Entry 7UPA (electron microscopy, 2.50 A resolution); this record covers chains G and B of the 9 polymer chains in the assembly.

Chain G:
Protein: Fusion glycoprotein F0
From: Nipah henipavirus
UniProtKB: Q9IH63 (FUS_NIPAV); residues 1-480 here = UniProt positions 1-480
Amino-acid sequence (480 residues; each row starts with the number of its first residue):
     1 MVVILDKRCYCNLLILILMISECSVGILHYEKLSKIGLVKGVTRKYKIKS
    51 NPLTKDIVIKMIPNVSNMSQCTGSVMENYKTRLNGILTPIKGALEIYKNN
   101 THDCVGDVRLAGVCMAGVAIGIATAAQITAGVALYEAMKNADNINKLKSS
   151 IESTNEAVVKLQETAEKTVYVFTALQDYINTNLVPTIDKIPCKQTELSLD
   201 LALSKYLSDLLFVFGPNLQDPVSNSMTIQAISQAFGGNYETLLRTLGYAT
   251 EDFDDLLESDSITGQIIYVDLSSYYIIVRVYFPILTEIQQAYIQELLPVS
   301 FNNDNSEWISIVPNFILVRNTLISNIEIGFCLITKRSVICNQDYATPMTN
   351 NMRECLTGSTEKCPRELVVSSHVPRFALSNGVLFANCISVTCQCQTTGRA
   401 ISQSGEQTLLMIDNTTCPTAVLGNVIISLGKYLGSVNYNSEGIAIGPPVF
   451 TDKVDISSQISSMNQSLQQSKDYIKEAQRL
Not modelled in the structure: 1-26, 105-111
Cystine bridges: Cys71-Cys192, Cys104-Cys114, Cys331-Cys340, Cys355-Cys363, Cys387-Cys392, Cys394-Cys417
Covalently attached groups: N-acetylglucosamine (NAG) linked to Asn67, Asn99, Asn414, Asn464
Sequence notes: conflict Cys104 (Leu in Q9IH63), Cys114 (Ile in Q9IH63), Phe172 (Leu in Q9IH63), Pro191 (Ser in Q9IH63)
UniProt features mapped onto this chain:
  - region: Leu110 to Leu134 (Fusion peptide)
  - site: Arg109, Leu110 (Cleavage)
  - glycosylation (N-linked (GlcNAc...) asparagine): Asn64, Asn67, Asn99, Asn414, Asn464

Chain B:
Protein: Fab 1H8 heavy chain
From: Mus musculus
Notes: antibody fragment or engineered binder
Amino-acid sequence (138 residues; each row starts with the number of its first residue; a row labelled like 82A-82C holds insertion residues (82A, then the next letters in order); numbers below 1 keep their minus sign (Met-18 is residue -18)):
   -18 MEFGLSWIFLAAILKGVQCEVQLQQSGPELVKPGASVKISCKASGYSFTG
    32 YTMNWVKQSHGKNLEWIGLIN
   52A P
    53 FIGGTRYNQKFKGKATLTVDKSSRTAYMEL
82A-82C LSL
    83 TSEDSAVYYCAREADYDW
100A-100B YF
   101 DVWGAGTTVTVSS
Not modelled in the structure: -18 to 0, 113
Cystine bridges: Cys22-Cys92

Interface between chain G and chain B:
Pairs across the interface (21):
  Ser50(G) - Asn52(B)
  Asn51(G) - Thr33(B)  hydrogen bond
  Asn51(G) - Glu95(B)  hydrogen bond
  Asn51(G) - Trp100(B)
  Pro52(G) - Tyr98(B)
  Leu53(G) - Trp100(B)
  Thr54(G) - Asp99(B)
  Ala133(G) - Tyr98(B)
  Arg279(G) - Tyr98(B)
  Ile284(G) - Trp100(B)  hydrophobic
  Leu285(G) - Arg58(B)  hydrogen bond (backbone-side chain)
  Thr286(G) - Ile54(B)
  Thr286(G) - Gly56(B)
  Thr286(G) - Thr57(B)
  Glu287(G) - Gly56(B)
  Glu287(G) - Thr57(B)  hydrogen bond (backbone-backbone)
  Ile288(G) - Ile54(B)
  Ile288(G) - Gly55(B)
  Gln289(G) - Gly55(B)
  Gln289(G) - Thr57(B)
  Gln289(G) - Leu69(B)  hydrogen bond (side chain-backbone)
Interface residues without a listed pair, chain G (16 interface residues in all): Ile48, Glu251, Tyr281
Interface residues without a listed pair, chain B (14 interface residues in all): Ala96, Asp97

Overview:
The interface between chain G and chain B involves 16 residues on one side and 14 on the other, with 5
hydrogen bonds. Polar pairs include Asn51(G)-Thr33(B), Asn51(G)-Glu95(B) and Leu285(G)-Arg58(B).
N-acetylglucosamine is covalently linked to Asn67(G), Asn99(G), Asn414(G) and Asn464(G).
Here chain G is Fusion glycoprotein F0 (Nipah henipavirus) and chain B is Fab 1H8 heavy chain (Mus musculus).
Entry 7UPA (Prefusion-stabilized Nipah virus fusion protein complexed with Fab 1H8) was determined by electron
microscopy together with 7UOP, 7UP9, 7UPB and 7UPK from the same study.
